9O51 - chains B and F of the 8 polymer chains in the assembly; structure by electron microscopy, 3.40 A resolution.

Chain B:
Molecule: Intermediate conductance calcium-activated potassium channel protein 4, Small conductance calcium-activated potassium channel protein 2 chimera
From: Homo sapiens
Notes: fragment: SK4 residues 1-15 + SK2 residues 124-412 + SK4 residues 306-428
UniProt: chimeric construct of O15554, Q9H2S1: residues 110-123 from O15554 (KCNN4_HUMAN) positions 1-14 (UniProt number = residue number - 109); residues 124-412 from Q9H2S1 positions 124-412 (same numbers); residues 413-535 from O15554 (KCNN4_HUMAN) positions 305-427 (UniProt number = residue number - 108)
Sequence (435 residues; row label = number of the first residue in the row):
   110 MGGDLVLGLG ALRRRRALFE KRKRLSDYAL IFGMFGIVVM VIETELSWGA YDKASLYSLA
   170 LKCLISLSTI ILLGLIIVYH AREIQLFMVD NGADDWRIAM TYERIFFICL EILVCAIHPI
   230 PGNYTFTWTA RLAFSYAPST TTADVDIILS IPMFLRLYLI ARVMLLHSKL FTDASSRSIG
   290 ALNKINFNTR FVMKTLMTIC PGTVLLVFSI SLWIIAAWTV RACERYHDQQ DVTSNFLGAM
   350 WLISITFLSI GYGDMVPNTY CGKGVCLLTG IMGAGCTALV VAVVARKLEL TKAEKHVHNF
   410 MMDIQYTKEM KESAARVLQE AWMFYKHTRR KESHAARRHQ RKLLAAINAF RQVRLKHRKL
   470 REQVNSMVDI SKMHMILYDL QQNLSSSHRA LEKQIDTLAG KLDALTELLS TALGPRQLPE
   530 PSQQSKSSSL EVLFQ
Disordered / not traced: 110-119, 282-294, 476-544
Disulfide bonds: Cys332-Cys370
Construct notes: expression tag (536-544)
Metal / ion sites: K+ site 1: Ser358, Ile359 (shared with 2 residues of chain A; 2 residues of chain C; 2 residues of chain D); K+ site 2: Ser358 (shared with 1 residue of chain A; 1 residue of chain C; 1 residue of chain D)
UniProt features mapped onto this chain:
  - modified residue: Tyr160 (Phosphotyrosine), His466 (Phosphohistidine)

Chain F:
Molecule: Calmodulin-1
From: Homo sapiens
UniProt: P0DP23 (CALM1_HUMAN); residue numbers follow UniProt; this construct covers 1-149
Sequence (149 residues; numbered 1 to 149; the number before each row is that of its first residue):
     1 MADQLTEEQI AEFKEAFSLF DKDGDGTITT KELGTVMRSL GQNPTEAELQ DMINEVDADG
    61 NGTIDFPEFL TMMARKMKDT DSEEEIREAF RVFDKDGNGY ISAAELRHVM TNLGEKLTDE
   121 EVDEMIREAD IDGDGQVNYE EFVQMMTAK
Disordered / not traced: 1-81, 113-118, 131-134, 148-149
Metal / ion sites: Ca2+: Tyr100, Ser102, Glu105
UniProt features mapped onto this chain:
  - binding site (Ca(2+)): Asp21, Asp23, Asp25, Thr27, Glu32, Asp57, Asp59, Asn61, Thr63, Glu68, Asp94, Asp96, Asn98, Tyr100, Glu105, Asp130, Asp132, Asp134, Gln136, Glu141
  - modified residue: Ala2 (N-acetylalanine), Lys22 (N6-acetyllysine), Thr45 (Phosphothreonine), Ser82 (Phosphoserine), Lys95 (N6-acetyllysine), Tyr100 (Phosphotyrosine), Ser102 (Phosphoserine), Thr111 (Phosphothreonine), Lys116 (N6,N6,N6-trimethyllysine), Tyr139 (Phosphotyrosine)
  - cross-link: Lys22 (Glycyl lysine isopeptide (Lys-Gly) (interchain with G-Cter in SUMO2))

Interface between chain B and chain F:
Contacting residue pairs (22):
  Met419(B) with Val92(F), hydrophobic
  Lys420(B) with Val92(F), hydrogen bond (side chain-backbone)
  Ala423(B) with Ala89(F), hydrophobic; Val92(F), hydrophobic; Phe93(F)
  Ala424(B) with Phe93(F); Val109(F); Asn112(F)
  Val426(B) with Ile86(F), hydrophobic
  Leu427(B) with Phe93(F), hydrophobic; Phe142(F), hydrophobic
  Trp431(B) with Met125(F)
  Tyr434(B) with Gln144(F); Met145(F); Thr147(F)
  Ile456(B) with Glu85(F)
  Phe459(B) with Glu85(F); Glu88(F); Ala89(F)
  Arg460(B) with Glu85(F)
  Arg463(B) with Glu85(F), salt bridge; Glu88(F), salt bridge
Interface residues without a listed pair, chain B (15 interface residues in all): Glu421, Gln428, Ala430
Interface residues without a listed pair, chain F (19 interface residues in all): Lys95, Leu106, Met110, Glu121, Glu128, Met146

Overview:
15 residues of chain B face 19 of chain F across their interface, with 1 hydrogen bond and 2 salt bridges.
Polar contacts include Arg463(B)-Glu85(F), Arg463(B)-Glu88(F) and Lys420(B)-Val92(F). Ser358(B) and Ile359(B)
form the K+ site 1. From UniProt: 20 Ca2+-binding residues on chain F.
Chain B is Intermediate conductance calcium-activated potassium channel protein 4, Small conductance
calcium-activated potassium channel protein 2 chimera and chain F is Calmodulin-1, both from Homo sapiens; the
structure, Cryo-EM structure of the human SK2-4 chimera/calmodulin channel complex in the Ca2+ free state, was
determined by electron microscopy (same publication as 9O48, 9O52, 9O53 and 9O5O).
